PDB entry 7JFR | X-ray diffraction, 2.35 A resolution | chains C and L of the 7 polymer chains in the assembly

# Chain C
Molecule: Tubulin alpha-1B chain
Source organism: Bos taurus
UniProt: P81947 (TBA1B_BOVIN); numbering as in UniProt (aligned over 1-440)
Chain sequence (440 residues; each row starts with the number of its first residue):
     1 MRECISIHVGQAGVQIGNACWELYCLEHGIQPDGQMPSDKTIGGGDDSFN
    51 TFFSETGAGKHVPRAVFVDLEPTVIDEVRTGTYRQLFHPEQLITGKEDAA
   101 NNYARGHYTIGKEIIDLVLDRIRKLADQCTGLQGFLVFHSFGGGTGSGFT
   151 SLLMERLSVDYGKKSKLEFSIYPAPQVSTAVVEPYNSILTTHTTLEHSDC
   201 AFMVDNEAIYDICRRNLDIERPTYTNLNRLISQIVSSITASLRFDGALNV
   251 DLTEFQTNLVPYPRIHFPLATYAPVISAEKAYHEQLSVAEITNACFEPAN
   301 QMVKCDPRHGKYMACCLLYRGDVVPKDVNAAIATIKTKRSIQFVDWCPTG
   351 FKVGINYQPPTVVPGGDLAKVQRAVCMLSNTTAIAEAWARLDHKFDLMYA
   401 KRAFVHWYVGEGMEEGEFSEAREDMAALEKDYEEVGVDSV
Bound ions: Mg2+: Asp-39, Thr-41, Gly-44, Glu-55
Ligand contacts: GTP (guanosine-5'-triphosphate): Gly-10, Gln-11, Ala-12, Gln-15, Ile-16, Asp-69, Asp-98, Ala-99, Ala-100, Asn-101, Asn-102, Ser-140, Gly-142, Gly-143, Gly-144, Thr-145, Gly-146, Ile-171, Val-177, Ser-178, Thr-179, Glu-183, Asn-206, Tyr-224, Leu-227, Asn-228, Ile-231

# Chain L
Molecule: Auristatin
Chain sequence (5 residues; numbered 1 to 5; the number before each row is that of its first residue):
     1 XVXXX
Modified positions: V9M ((3R)-N-[(1S)-1-carboxy-2-methylpropyl]-N,3,5,5-tetramethylhexan-1-aminium) at position 1, 3WT ((3R,4S,5S)-3-methoxy-5-methyl-4-(methylamino)heptanoic acid) at position 3, 3WU ((2R,3R)-3-methoxy-2-methyl-3-[(2S)-pyrrolidin-2-yl]propanoic acid) at position 4, 3FB ((3S)-3-amino-4-phenylbutanoic acid) at position 5

# Interface between chain C and chain L
Contacting residue pairs - 12 pairs, chain C then chain L:
  Ala-247(C) / 3WU_4(L)
  Leu-248(C) / Val-2(L)  hydrophobic
  Pro-325(C) / Val-2(L)  hydrophobic
  Pro-325(C) / 3WT_3(L)
  Val-328(C) / Val-2(L)  hydrophobic
  Asn-329(C) / V9M_1(L)
  Asn-329(C) / Val-2(L)  hydrogen bond (side chain-backbone)
  Ile-332(C) / V9M_1(L)
  Lys-336(C) / V9M_1(L)
  Phe-351(C) / V9M_1(L)
  Val-353(C) / V9M_1(L)
  Val-353(C) / Val-2(L)  hydrophobic
Other interface residues (no listed pair), chain C (11 interface residues in all): Ala-333, Ile-355

# Overview
11 residues of chain C and 4 residues of chain L are in contact; the contacts include 1 hydrogen bond. Its one
hydrogen-bonded contact is Asn-329(C)/Val-2(L). Chain C binds GTP. The Mg2+ site is built by Asp-39(C),
Thr-41(C), Gly-44(C) and Glu-55(C).
Here chain C is Tubulin alpha-1B chain (Bos taurus) and chain L is Auristatin. Entry 7JFR (Auristatin bound to
tubulin) was determined by X-ray diffraction.
